Entry 7BIN (electron microscopy, 3.20 A resolution); this record covers chains d and n of the 56 polymer chains in the assembly.

Chain d:
Name: Flagellar basal-body rod protein FlgF
From: Salmonella enterica subsp. enterica serovar Typhi
UniProt: P16323 (FLGF_SALTY); residues 1-251 here = UniProt positions 1-251
Chain sequence (251 residues; each row starts with the number of its first residue):
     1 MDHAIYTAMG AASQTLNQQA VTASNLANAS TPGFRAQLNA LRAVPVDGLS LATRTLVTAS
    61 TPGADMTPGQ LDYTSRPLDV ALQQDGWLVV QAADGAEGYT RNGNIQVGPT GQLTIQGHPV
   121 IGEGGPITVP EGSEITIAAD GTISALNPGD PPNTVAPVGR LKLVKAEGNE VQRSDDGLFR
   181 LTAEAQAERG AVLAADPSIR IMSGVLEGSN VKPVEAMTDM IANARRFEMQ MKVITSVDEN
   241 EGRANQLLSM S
Not modelled in the structure: 1, 251

Chain n:
Name: Flagellar basal-body rod protein FlgG
From: Salmonella enterica subsp. enterica serovar Typhi
UniProt: P0A1J3 (FLGG_SALTY); numbering as in UniProt (aligned over 1-260)
Chain sequence (260 residues; numbered 1 to 260; the number before each row is that of its first residue):
     1 MISSLWIAKT GLDAQQTNMD VIANNLANVS TNGFKRQRAV FEDLLYQTIR QPGAQSSEQT
    61 TLPSGLQIGT GVRPVATERL HSQGNLSQTN NSKDVAIKGQ GFFQVMLPDG TSAYTRDGSF
   121 QVDQNGQLVT AGGFQVQPAI TIPANALSIT IGRDGVVSVT QQGQAAPVQV GQLNLTTFMN
   181 DTGLESIGEN LYIETQSSGA PNESTPGLNG AGLLYQGYVE TSNVNVAEEL VNMIQVQRAY
   241 EINSKAVSTT DQMLQKLTQL
Not modelled in the structure: 1, 53-62

How chain d and chain n interact:
Pairs across the interface (40):
  T67(d) - Q47(n)
  P68(d) - Q47(n)
  Q70(d) - I2(n)
  Q70(d) - S3(n)  hydrogen bond (side chain-backbone)
  Q70(d) - W6(n)
  Q70(d) - I7(n)
  Q70(d) - T70(n)
  L71(d) - W6(n)
  L71(d) - L44(n)  hydrophobic
  L71(d) - L45(n)
  L71(d) - T70(n)
  D72(d) - W6(n)
  D72(d) - K9(n)  salt bridge
  Y73(d) - D13(n)
  Y73(d) - R73(n)
  Y73(d) - P74(n)
  A81(d) - L45(n)
  L82(d) - L45(n)
  Q84(d) - Q47(n)
  Q84(d) - T48(n)  hydrogen bond (side chain-backbone)
  Q84(d) - R50(n)
  D85(d) - R50(n)  salt bridge
  P152(d) - E185(n)
  P152(d) - I193(n)  hydrophobic
  P152(d) - E194(n)
  P152(d) - T195(n)
  P152(d) - Q196(n)
  N153(d) - E194(n)  hydrogen bond
  N153(d) - Q196(n)
  V155(d) - Q196(n)
  R200(d) - L45(n)
  M202(d) - L44(n)  hydrophobic
  M202(d) - L45(n)  hydrophobic
  M202(d) - R73(n)
  S203(d) - R73(n)
  V205(d) - L44(n)  hydrophobic
  P213(d) - I2(n)  hydrophobic
  V214(d) - L257(n)
  M217(d) - L260(n)  hydrophobic
  I221(d) - L260(n)
Also at the interface, not in a pair above, chain d (22 interface residues in all): Q83
Also at the interface, not in a pair above, chain n (25 interface residues in all): S4, T10, D43, L254

In short:
The interface between chain d and chain n involves 22 residues on one side and 25 on the other; the contacts
include 3 hydrogen bonds and 2 salt bridges. Among the polar pairs are D72(d)-K9(n), D85(d)-R50(n) and
Q70(d)-S3(n).
Chain d is Flagellar basal-body rod protein FlgF and chain n is Flagellar basal-body rod protein FlgG, both
from Salmonella enterica subsp. enterica serovar Typhi; the structure, Salmonella export gate and rod refined
in focussed C1 map, was determined by electron microscopy together with 7BGL, 7BHQ, 7BJ2, 7BK0 and 7NVG from
the same study.
